8IYK - chains Y and Z of the 42 polymer chains in the assembly; structure by electron microscopy, 2.95 A resolution.

[Chain Y]
Molecule: Tail tip protein M
Organism: Escherichia phage lambda
Reference sequence: P03737 (TIPM_LAMBD); numbering as in UniProt (aligned over 1-109)
Chain sequence (109 residues; each row starts with the number of its first residue):
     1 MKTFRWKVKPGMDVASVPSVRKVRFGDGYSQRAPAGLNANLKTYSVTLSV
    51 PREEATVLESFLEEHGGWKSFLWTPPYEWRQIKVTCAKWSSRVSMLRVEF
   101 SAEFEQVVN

[Chain Z]
Molecule: Tip attachment protein J
Organism: Escherichia phage lambda
Reference sequence: P03749 (TIPJ_LAMBD); numbering as in UniProt (aligned over 1-1132)
Chain sequence (1132 residues; each row starts with the number of its first residue):
     1 MGKGSSKGHTPREAKDNLKSTQLLSVIDAISEGPIEGPVDGLKSVLLNST
    51 PVLDTEGNTNISGVTVVFRAGEQEQTPPEGFESSGSETVLGTEVKYDTPI
   101 TRTITSANIDRLRFTFGVQALVETTSKGDRNPSEVRLLVQIQRNGGWVTE
   151 KDITIKGKTTSQYLASVVMGNLPPRPFNIRMRRMTPDSTTDQLQNKTLWS
   201 SYTEIIDVKQCYPNTALVGVQVDSEQFGSQQVSRNYHLRGRILQVPSNYN
   251 PQTRQYSGIWDGTFKPAYSNNMAWCLWDMLTHPRYGMGKRLGAADVDKWA
   301 LYVIGQYCDQSVPDGFGGTEPRITCNAYLTTQRKAWDVLSDFCSAMRCMP
   351 VWNGQTLTFVQDRPSDKTWTYNRSNVVMPDDGAPFRYSFSALKDRHNAVE
   401 VNWIDPNNGWETATELVEDTQAIARYGRNVTKMDAFGCTSRGQAHRAGLW
   451 LIKTELLETQTVDFSVGAEGLRHVPGDVIEICDDDYAGISTGGRVLAVNS
   501 QTRTLTLDREITLPSSGTALISLVDGSGNPVSVEVQSVTDGVKVKVSRVP
   551 DGVAEYSVWELKLPTLRQRLFRCVSIRENDDGTYAITAVQHVPEKEAIVD
   601 NGAHFDGEQSGTVNGVTPPAVQHLTAEVTADSGEYQVLARWDTPKVVKGV
   651 SFLLRLTVTADDGSERLVSTARTTETTYRFTQLALGNYRLTVRAVNAWGQ
   701 QGDPASVSFRIAAPAAPSRIELTPGYFQITATPHLAVYDPTVQFEFWFSE
   751 KQIADIRQVETSTRYLGTALYWIAASINIKPGHDYYFYIRSVNTVGKSAF
   801 VEAVGRASDDAEGYLDFFKGKITESHLGKELLEKVELTEDNASRLEEFSK
   851 EWKDASDKWNAMWAVKIEQTKDGKHYVAGIGLSMEDTEEGKLSQFLVAAN
   901 RIAFIDPANGNETPMFVAQGNQIFMNDVFLKRLTAPTITSGGNPPAFSLT
   951 PDGKLTAKNADISGSVNANSGTLSNVTIAENCTINGTLRAEKIVGDIVKA
  1001 ASAAFPRQRESSVDWPSGTRTVTVTDDHPFDRQIVVLPLTFRGSKRTVSG
  1051 RTTYSMCYLKVLMNGAVIYDGAANEAVQVFSRIVDMPAGRGNVILTFTLT
  1101 STRHSADIPPYTFASDVQVMVIKKQALGISVV
Unresolved in the structure: 862-1132

[Chain Y / chain Z interface]
Contacting residue pairs (20):
  Arg21(Y) - Asp581(Z)
  Lys22(Y) - Asp581(Z)
  Val23(Y) - Val377(Z)  hydrophobic
  Val23(Y) - Thr583(Z)
  Arg24(Y) - Val377(Z)
  Arg24(Y) - Met378(Z)  hydrogen bond (backbone-backbone)
  Phe25(Y) - Ser374(Z)
  Phe25(Y) - Val376(Z)
  Phe25(Y) - Met378(Z)
  Phe25(Y) - Gly467(Z)
  Phe25(Y) - Arg494(Z)
  Gly26(Y) - Arg373(Z)
  Gly26(Y) - Val376(Z)
  Gly26(Y) - Met378(Z)
  Asp27(Y) - Arg373(Z)  salt bridge
  Asp27(Y) - Arg509(Z)  salt bridge
  Tyr29(Y) - Ser374(Z)
  Tyr29(Y) - Arg494(Z)
  Tyr29(Y) - Asp508(Z)  hydrogen bond
  Gln31(Y) - Ala468(Z)  hydrogen bond (side chain-backbone)
Also at the interface, not in a pair above, chain Z (16 interface residues in all): Asn375, Glu469, Tyr556, Gly582

[In short]
Chain Y and chain Z form an interface of 9 and 16 residues respectively; the contacts include 3 hydrogen bonds
and 2 salt bridges. Polar pairs include Asp27(Y)-Arg373(Z), Asp27(Y)-Arg509(Z) and Tyr29(Y)-Asp508(Z).
Here chain Y is Tail tip protein M and chain Z is Tip attachment protein J, both from Escherichia phage
lambda. Entry 8IYK (Tail tip conformation 1 of phage lambda tail) was determined by electron microscopy
together with 8IYD, 8IYL, 8JVM and 8KGE from the same study.
